8WE3 - chain A; structure by X-ray diffraction, 1.82 A resolution.

# Chain A
Molecule: Fatty acid-binding protein, adipocyte
Organism: Homo sapiens
UniProtKB: P15090 (FABP4_HUMAN); residues 0-131 here correspond to UniProt positions 1-132 (UniProt number = residue number + 1)
Chain sequence (152 residues; numbered -20 to 131; the number before each row is that of its first residue; numbers below 1 keep their minus sign (Met-20 is residue -20)):
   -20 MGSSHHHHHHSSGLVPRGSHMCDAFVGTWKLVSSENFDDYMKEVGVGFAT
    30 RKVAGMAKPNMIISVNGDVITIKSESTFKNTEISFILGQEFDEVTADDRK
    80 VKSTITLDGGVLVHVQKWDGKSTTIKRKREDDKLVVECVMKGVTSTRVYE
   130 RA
Not modelled in the structure: -20 to -5
Differences from the reference sequence: expression tag (-20 to -1)
Small-molecule neighbours: W6B (2-[(3-chloranyl-2-phenyl-phenyl)amino]-5-fluoranyl-benzoic acid): Phe16, Tyr19, Met20, Ala33, Ala36, Pro38, Met40, Ser53, Ser55, Phe57, Ala75, Asp76, Arg78, Ile104, Arg106, Val115, Arg126, Tyr128

# Overview
Chain A binds compound W6B.
Chain A is Fatty acid-binding protein, adipocyte (Homo sapiens); the structure, Crystal structure of human
FABP4 complexed with C7, was determined by X-ray diffraction, deposited together with 8WDX.
